6CV3 - chains B and C of the 3 polymer chains in the assembly; structure by electron microscopy, 3.56 A resolution.

== Chain B ==
Protein: viral protein 3
Organism: Enterovirus D68
UniProt: E9RIT6 (E9RIT6_9ENTO); residue numbers follow UniProt; this construct covers 1-247
Sequence (247 residues; row label = number of the first residue in the row):
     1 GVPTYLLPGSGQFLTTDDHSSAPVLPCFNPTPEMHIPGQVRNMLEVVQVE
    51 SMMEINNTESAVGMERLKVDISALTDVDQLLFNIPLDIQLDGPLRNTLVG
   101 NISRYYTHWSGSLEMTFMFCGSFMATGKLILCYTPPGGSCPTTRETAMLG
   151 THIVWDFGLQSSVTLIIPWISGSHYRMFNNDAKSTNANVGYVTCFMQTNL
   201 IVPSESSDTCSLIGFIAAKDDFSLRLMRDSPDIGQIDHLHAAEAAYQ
Disordered / not traced: 176-183, 235, 247

== Chain C ==
Protein: viral protein 2
Organism: Enterovirus D68
UniProt: A0A097ZN88 (A0A097ZN88_9ENTO); residues 1-248 here = UniProt positions 1-248
Sequence (248 residues; numbered 1 to 248; the number before each row is that of its first residue):
     1 SPSAEACGYSDRVLQLKLGNSAIVTQEAANYCCAYGEWPNYLPDHEAVAI
    51 DKPTQPETATDRFYTLKSVKWEAGSTGWWWKLPDALNNIGMFGQNVQHHY
   101 LYRSGFLIHVQCNATRFHQGALLVVAIPEHQRGAHNTNTSPGFDDIMKGE
   151 EGGTFNHPYVLDDGTSLACATIFPHQWINLRTNNSATIVLPWMNAAPMDF
   201 PLRHNQWTLAIIPVVPLGTRTMSSMVPITVSIAPMCCEFNGLRHAITQ
Disordered / not traced: 1-16, 28-31, 43-52, 223, 243-248
Sequence notes: conflict Arg116 (Lys in A0A097ZN88)

== Chain B / chain C interface ==
Residue-residue contacts - 72 pairs, chain B then chain C:
  Met34(B) with Leu42(C), hydrophobic; Trp192(C); Asn194(C)
  His35(B) with Glu37(C), salt bridge
  Ile36(B) with Met193(C), hydrophobic; Asn194(C); Ala195(C), hydrophobic
  Pro37(B) with Tyr35(C), hydrophobic; Trp192(C); Met193(C)
  Gly38(B) with Tyr35(C)
  Val49(B) with Thr171(C); Ile172(C), hydrophobic
  Glu50(B) with Thr171(C), hydrogen bond (backbone-side chain)
  Ser51(B) with Ala168(C); Thr171(C)
  Met52(B) with Leu167(C); Ala168(C), hydrogen bond (backbone-backbone); Val214(C), hydrophobic
  Glu54(B) with Tyr159(C), hydrogen bond
  Gly63(B) with Tyr159(C)
  Met64(B) with Pro158(C); Tyr159(C); Leu167(C), hydrophobic; Val214(C)
  Arg66(B) with Tyr159(C)
  Asn96(B) with Ser166(C); Ala168(C); Cys169(C), hydrogen bond
  Thr97(B) with Cys169(C), hydrogen bond (backbone-side chain)
  Leu98(B) with Cys169(C), hydrophobic; Ile172(C), hydrophobic
  Asn101(B) with Cys169(C)
  Met118(B) with Trp177(C), hydrophobic; Asn179(C)
  Phe119(B) with Asn179(C), hydrogen bond (backbone-side chain); Arg181(C)
  Cys120(B) with Gln119(C); Ala121(C), hydrophobic; Asn179(C); Val215(C), hydrophobic
  Gly121(B) with Gln119(C); Arg181(C)
  Ser122(B) with Gln119(C); Arg181(C), hydrogen bond (backbone-side chain)
  Phe123(B) with Arg116(C); Arg181(C)
  Ala125(B) with Arg181(C), hydrogen bond (backbone-side chain)
  Phe157(B) with Arg181(C), hydrogen bond (backbone-side chain)
  Gly158(B) with Arg181(C), hydrogen bond (backbone-side chain)
  Gln160(B) with Arg181(C)
  Ser161(B) with Arg181(C), hydrogen bond; Thr182(C), hydrogen bond
  Pro203(B) with Arg220(C)
  Ser204(B) with Arg220(C), hydrogen bond (backbone-side chain)
  Glu205(B) with Phe117(C); Thr219(C), hydrogen bond (backbone-side chain); Arg220(C)
  Ser206(B) with Phe117(C); Arg220(C), hydrogen bond (backbone-side chain)
  Ser207(B) with Gln119(C); Gly218(C); Thr219(C); Arg220(C)
  Asp208(B) with Arg220(C)
  Thr209(B) with Gln119(C), hydrogen bond (backbone-side chain)
  Cys210(B) with Gln119(C), hydrogen bond
  Ser211(B) with Val215(C)
  Ile213(B) with Trp177(C), hydrophobic; Val215(C), hydrophobic
  Phe215(B) with Trp177(C), hydrophobic
  His240(B) with Asn138(C)
Other interface residues (no listed pair), chain B (46 interface residues in all): Val46, Leu67, Lys68, Met124, Leu159, Val202
Other interface residues (no listed pair), chain C (37 interface residues in all): His118, Gly120, His175, Pro191, Ala196, Ile212, Pro213, Pro216

== Overview ==
Chain B and chain C form an interface of 46 and 37 residues respectively; the contacts include 17 hydrogen
bonds and 1 salt bridge. Polar contacts include His35(B)-Glu37(C), Glu50(B)-Thr171(C) and Glu54(B)-Tyr159(C).
Here chain B is viral protein 3 and chain C is viral protein 2, both from Enterovirus D68. Entry 6CV3 (CryoEM
structure of human enterovirus D68 emptied particle) was determined by electron microscopy (same publication
as 6CV1, 6CV2, 6CV4, 6CV5 and 6CVB).
